Entry 7MXF (X-ray diffraction, 2.00 A resolution); this record covers chains A and B.

# Chain A
Molecule: T-cell surface glycoprotein CD1c, T-cell surface glycoprotein CD1b chimeric protein
Organism: Homo sapiens
UniProtKB: chimeric construct of P29017, P29016: residues 1-194 from P29017 (CD1C_HUMAN) positions 19-212 (UniProt number = residue number + 18); residues 195-279 from P29016 positions 212-296 (UniProt number = residue number + 17)
Amino-acid sequence (285 residues; each row starts with the number of its first residue):
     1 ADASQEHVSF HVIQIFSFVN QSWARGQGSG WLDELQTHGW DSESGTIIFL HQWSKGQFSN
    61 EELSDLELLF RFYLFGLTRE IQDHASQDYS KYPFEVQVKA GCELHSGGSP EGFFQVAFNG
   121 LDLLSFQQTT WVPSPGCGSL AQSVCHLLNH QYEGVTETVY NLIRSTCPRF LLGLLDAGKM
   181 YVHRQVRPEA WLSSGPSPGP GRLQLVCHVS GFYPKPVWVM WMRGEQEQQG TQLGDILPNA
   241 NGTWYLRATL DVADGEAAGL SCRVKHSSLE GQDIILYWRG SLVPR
Not modelled in the structure: 1-5, 282-285
Construct notes: engineered mutation Gln52 (Asn70 in P29017), Gln57 (Asn75 in P29017), Gly108 (Lys126 in P29017), Gln128 (Asn146 in P29017), Gly242 (Trp259 in P29016); expression tag (280-285)
Disulfide bonds: Cys102-Cys167, Cys207-Cys262
Glycans and other covalent adducts: N-acetylglucosamine (NAG) linked to Asn20
Ligand contacts:
  - malonic acid (MLA): Gln36, Ala240, Asn241, Gly242
  - N-cyclohexyltaurine (NHE; 2-[N-cyclohexylamino]ethane sulfonic acid): Trp31, Glu34, Leu35, Arg184, Tyr213, Pro238, Gly242, Thr243, Trp244
  - (2S)-2,3-dihydroxypropyl hexadecanoate (ZP7): Phe72, Tyr73, Gly76, Leu77, Arg79, Glu80, Ile81, His84, Ser139, Leu140, Ser143, Val144, Leu147, Leu148, Tyr152, Val155
  - ZQ4 (2,6-anhydro-1-deoxy-1-[(S)-hydroxy{[(4R,8S,12R,16R,20S)-4,8,12,16,20-pentamethylheptacosyl]oxy}phosphoryl]-D-glycero-D-galacto-heptitol): Phe10, Val12, Ile13, Gln14, Gly28, Ser29, Gly30, His38, Gly39, Trp40, Ile47, Phe58, Leu63, Leu66, Leu69, Phe70, Phe72, Tyr73, Leu74, Ala100, Phe114, Gly154, Val155, Thr158, Val159, Leu162, Ile163, Thr166, Cys167, Phe170
UniProt features mapped onto this chain:
  - glycosylation (N-linked (GlcNAc...) asparagine): Asn20, Asn241
What the authors report for this chain:
  - binding site for ZQ4: Leu69, Phe72, Val155, Thr158
  - conformationally variable residues (helix shift): Leu74
  - post-translational modification sites: Asn20, Asn241 (proposed by the authors, not directly observed)

# Chain B
Molecule: Beta-2-microglobulin
Organism: Homo sapiens
UniProtKB: P61769 (B2MG_HUMAN); residues 1-100 here correspond to UniProt positions 20-119 (UniProt number = residue number + 19)
Amino-acid sequence (108 residues; row label = number of the first residue in the row; numbers below 1 keep their minus sign (Asp-1 is residue -1)):
    -1 DAAIQRTPKI QVYSRHPAEN GKSNFLNCYV SGFHPSDIEV DLLKNGERIE KVEHSDLSFS
    59 KDWSFYLLYY TEFTPTEKDE YACRVNHVTL SQPKIVKWDR DMGSLVPR
Not modelled in the structure: -1 to 0, 105-106
Construct notes: expression tag (-1 to 0, 101-106)
Disulfide bonds: Cys26-Cys81
Ligand contacts:
  - malonic acid (MLA): His52, Ser53, Asp54, Tyr68
  - N-cyclohexyltaurine (NHE; 2-[N-cyclohexylamino]ethane sulfonic acid): Tyr27, Ser53, Tyr64, Leu66
UniProt features mapped onto this chain:
  - modified residue: Gln3 (Pyrrolidone carboxylic acid)
  - glycosylation: Ile2 (N-linked (Glc) (glycation) isoleucine), Lys20 (N-linked (Glc) (glycation) lysine), Lys42 (N-linked (Glc) (glycation) lysine), Lys49 (N-linked (Glc) (glycation) lysine), Lys59 (N-linked (Glc) (glycation) lysine), Lys92 (N-linked (Glc) (glycation) lysine), Lys95 (N-linked (Glc) (glycation) lysine)

# Interface between chain A and chain B
Contacting residue pairs - 70 pairs, chain A then chain B:
  Ile13(A) with Leu55(B); Ser56(B); Phe57(B), hydrophobic
  Gln14(A) with Phe57(B)
  Ile15(A) with Leu55(B), hydrophobic; Phe57(B), hydrophobic; Phe63(B), hydrophobic
  Ser17(A) with Ser34(B), hydrogen bond
  Arg25(A) with Ser34(B); Asp35(B), salt bridge
  Gln27(A) with Leu55(B)
  Ser29(A) with Leu55(B)
  Trp31(A) with Ser56(B)
  Gln36(A) with Asp54(B), hydrogen bond
  Gly39(A) with Asp54(B)
  Glu95(A) with His32(B); Pro33(B); Ser34(B), hydrogen bond; Phe63(B)
  Gln97(A) with His32(B), hydrogen bond; Phe57(B); Trp61(B), hydrogen bond (side chain-backbone); Phe63(B)
  Val98(A) with Phe57(B)
  Lys99(A) with Phe57(B)
  Gln115(A) with Trp61(B)
  Ala117(A) with Trp61(B), hydrophobic
  Asn119(A) with Ala1(B); Ile2(B); His32(B)
  Gly120(A) with Arg4(B), hydrogen bond (backbone-side chain); His32(B), hydrogen bond (backbone-side chain); Trp61(B)
  Leu121(A) with Ala1(B)
  Asp122(A) with Trp61(B), hydrogen bond
  Glu189(A) with Arg13(B), salt bridge; His14(B), salt bridge; Pro15(B)
  Trp191(A) with Ser12(B); Arg13(B); His14(B); Pro15(B)
  Ser193(A) with Asp99(B), hydrogen bond (side chain-backbone)
  Ser194(A) with Asp99(B)
  Pro196(A) with Met100(B)
  Gln204(A) with Met100(B)
  Val206(A) with Met100(B), hydrophobic
  His208(A) with Asp99(B), hydrogen bond (side chain-backbone); Met100(B)
  Ser210(A) with Arg13(B), hydrogen bond (side chain-backbone)
  Gly211(A) with Arg13(B)
  Asp235(A) with Lys7(B), salt bridge; Gln9(B); Val104(B)
  Leu237(A) with Gln9(B); Tyr11(B); Tyr27(B), hydrophobic; Leu103(B), hydrophobic
  Pro238(A) with Tyr11(B), hydrogen bond (backbone-side chain); Tyr27(B), hydrophobic; Leu66(B)
  Asn239(A) with Arg13(B); Asn25(B), hydrogen bond; Leu66(B)
  Ala240(A) with Leu66(B); Tyr68(B), hydrophobic
  Thr243(A) with Arg13(B)
  Tyr245(A) with Tyr11(B), hydrophobic
  Arg247(A) with Met100(B), hydrogen bond (side chain-backbone); Leu103(B)
Interface residues without a listed pair, chain A (41 interface residues in all): Val116, Gly195, Thr249
Interface residues without a listed pair, chain B (32 interface residues in all): Lys59, Asp60, Tyr64, Gly101

# Overview
41 residues of chain A face 32 of chain B across their interface; the contacts include 14 hydrogen bonds and 4
salt bridges. Polar contacts include Arg25(A)-Asp35(B), Glu189(A)-Arg13(B) and Glu189(A)-His14(B). From the
paper: a binding site for ZQ4 at Leu69(A), Phe72(A) and Val155(A) among others; modification sites Asn20(A)
and Asn241(A).
Here chain A is T-cell surface glycoprotein CD1c, T-cell surface glycoprotein CD1b chimeric protein and chain
B is Beta-2-microglobulin, both from Homo sapiens. Entry 7MXF (CD1c with antigen analogue 2) was determined by
X-ray diffraction, deposited together with 7MX4 and 7MXH.
